Entry 2Y55 (X-ray diffraction, 2.60 A resolution); this record covers chain A.

== Chain A ==
Molecule: D-alanyl-D-alanine carboxypeptidase
Source organism: Actinomadura SP. R39
Notes: EC 3.4.16.4
Reference sequence: P39045 (DAC_ACTSP); residues 1-466 here correspond to UniProt positions 50-515 (UniProt number = residue number + 49)
Amino-acid sequence (466 residues; row label = number of the first residue in the row):
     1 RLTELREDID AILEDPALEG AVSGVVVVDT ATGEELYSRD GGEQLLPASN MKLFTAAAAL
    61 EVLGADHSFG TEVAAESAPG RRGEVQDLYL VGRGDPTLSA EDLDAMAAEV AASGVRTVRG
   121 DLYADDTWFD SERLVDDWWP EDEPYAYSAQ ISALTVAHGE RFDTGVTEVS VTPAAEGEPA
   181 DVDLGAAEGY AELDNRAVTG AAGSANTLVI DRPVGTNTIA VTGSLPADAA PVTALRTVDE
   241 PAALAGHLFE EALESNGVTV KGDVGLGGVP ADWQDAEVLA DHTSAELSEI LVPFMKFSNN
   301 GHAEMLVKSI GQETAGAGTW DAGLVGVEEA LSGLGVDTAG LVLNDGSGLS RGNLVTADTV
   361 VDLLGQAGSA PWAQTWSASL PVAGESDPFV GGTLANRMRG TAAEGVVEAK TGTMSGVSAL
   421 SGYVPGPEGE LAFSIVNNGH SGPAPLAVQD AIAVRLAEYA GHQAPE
Swiss-Prot annotation at these positions:
  - active site: Ser49 (Acyl-ester intermediate), Lys52 (Proton acceptor), Ser298
  - binding site (substrate): Lys410
Covalent attachments: phenylacetamidomethyl boronic acid (FP5) linked to Ser49, Ser298
Bound ions: Mg2+: Glu188, His247, Glu251
Ligand contacts:
  - acetone (ACN): Asp142, Tyr147, Leu349, Thr413, Met414
  - phenylacetamidomethyl boronic acid (FP5): Ala48, Lys52, Asn300, Ser347, Gly348, Leu349, Lys410, Thr411, Gly412, Thr413, Met414

== Overview ==
Chain A binds acetone. Phenylacetamidomethyl boronic acid is covalently linked to Ser49. The Mg2+ site is
built by Glu188, His247 and Glu251. Curated annotation (UniProt) lists 3 active-site residues and
substrate-binding residue Lys410.
Chain A is D-alanyl-D-alanine carboxypeptidase (Actinomadura SP. R39); the structure, Unexpected tricovalent
binding mode of boronic acids within the active site of a penicillin binding protein, was determined by X-ray
diffraction, deposited together with 3ZVT, 3ZVW, 2Y4A and 2Y59.
